5XLT - chains A and F of the 6 polymer chains in the assembly; structure by X-ray diffraction, 2.81 A resolution.

Chain A:
Name: Tubulin alpha-1B chain
From: Bos taurus
UniProtKB: P81947 (TBA1B_BOVIN); residues 1-450 here = UniProt positions 1-450
Amino-acid sequence (450 residues; each row starts with the number of its first residue):
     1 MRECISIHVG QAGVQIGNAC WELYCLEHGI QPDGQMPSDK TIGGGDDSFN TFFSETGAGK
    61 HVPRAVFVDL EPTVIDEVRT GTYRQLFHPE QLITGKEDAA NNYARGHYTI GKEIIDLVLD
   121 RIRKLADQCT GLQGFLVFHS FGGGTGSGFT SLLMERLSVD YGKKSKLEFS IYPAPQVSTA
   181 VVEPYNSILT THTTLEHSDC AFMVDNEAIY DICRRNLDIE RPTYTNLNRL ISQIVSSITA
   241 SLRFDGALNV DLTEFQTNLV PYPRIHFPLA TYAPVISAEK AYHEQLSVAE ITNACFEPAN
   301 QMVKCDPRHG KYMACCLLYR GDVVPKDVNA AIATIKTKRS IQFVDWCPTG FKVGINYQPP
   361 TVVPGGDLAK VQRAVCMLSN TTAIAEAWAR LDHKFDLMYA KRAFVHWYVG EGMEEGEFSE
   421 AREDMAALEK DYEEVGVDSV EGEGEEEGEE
Disordered / not traced: 438-450
Metal / ion sites: Ca2+: Asp39, Thr41, Gly44, Glu55
Residues lining bound ligands:
  - 89O ((5S,5aR,8aR,9R)-9-(3,5-dimethoxy-4-oxidanyl-phenyl)-5-oxidanyl-5a,6,8a,9-tetrahydro-5H-[2]benzofuro[6,5-f][1,3]benzodioxol-8-one): Asn101, Thr179, Ala180, Val181
  - GTP (guanosine-5'-triphosphate): Gly10, Gln11, Ala12, Gln15, Ile16, Asp69, Asp98, Ala99, Ala100, Asn101, Ser140, Gly142, Gly143, Gly144, Thr145, Gly146, Ile171, Pro173, Val177, Ser178, Thr179, Glu183, Asn206, Tyr224, Leu227, Asn228, Ile231

Chain F:
Name: Tubulin tyrosine ligase
From: Gallus gallus
UniProtKB: E1BQ43 (E1BQ43_CHICK); residues 1-378 here = UniProt positions 1-378
Amino-acid sequence (384 residues; row label = number of the first residue in the row):
     1 MYTFVVRDEN SSVYAEVSRL LLATGQWKRL RKDNPRFNLM LGERNRLPFG RLGHEPGLVQ
    61 LVNYYRGADK LCRKASLVKL IKTSPELSES CTWFPESYVI YPTNLKTPVA PAQNGIRHLI
   121 NNTRTDEREV FLAAYNRRRE GREGNVWIAK SSAGAKGEGI LISSEASELL DFIDEQGQVH
   181 VIQKYLEKPL LLEPGHRKFD IRSWVLVDHL YNIYLYREGV LRTSSEPYNS ANFQDKTCHL
   241 TNHCIQKEYS KNYGRYEEGN EMFFEEFNQY LMDALNTTLE NSILLQIKHI IRSCLMCIEP
   301 AISTKHLHYQ SFQLFGFDFM VDEELKVWLI EVNGAPACAQ KLYAELCQGI VDVAISSVFP
   361 LADTGQKTSQ PTSIFIKLHH HHHH
Disordered / not traced: 104-125, 150-160, 248-251, 363-371, 381-384
Differences from the reference sequence: expression tag (379-384)
Residues lining bound ligands: AMP-PCP (ACP; phosphomethylphosphonic acid adenylate ester): Lys74, Ile148, Gln183, Lys184, Tyr185, Leu186, Lys198, Asp200, Arg202, Arg222, His239, Leu240, Thr241, Asn242, Asp318, Ile330, Glu331, Asn333

Interface between chain A and chain F:
Pairs across the interface (24; chain A residue first):
  Gln176(A) - Pro56(F)
  Glu207(A) - His54(F)  salt bridge
  Glu297(A) - His306(F)
  Pro298(A) - Leu307(F)  hydrophobic
  Lys304(A) - His54(F)
  Cys305(A) - His308(F)
  Asp306(A) - Arg66(F)
  Asp306(A) - Leu307(F)
  Arg308(A) - Pro300(F)  hydrogen bond (side chain-backbone)
  Arg308(A) - Ala301(F)
  Arg308(A) - Ile302(F)
  Arg308(A) - Ser303(F)  hydrogen bond (side chain-backbone)
  Arg308(A) - Leu307(F)
  His309(A) - Arg66(F)  hydrogen bond (side chain-backbone)
  His309(A) - Gly67(F)
  His309(A) - Ala301(F)  hydrogen bond (side chain-backbone)
  Lys338(A) - Pro300(F)
  Ser340(A) - Ala301(F)
  Glu386(A) - Gly50(F)
  Glu386(A) - Arg66(F)  salt bridge
  Arg390(A) - Gly50(F)
  Arg390(A) - His54(F)
  His393(A) - Arg51(F)
  Glu433(A) - Arg46(F)  salt bridge
Also at the interface, not in a pair above, chain A (16 interface residues in all): Ala389
Also at the interface, not in a pair above, chain F (16 interface residues in all): Gly53, Glu299

Overview:
The chain A/chain F interface involves 16 residues from each chain, with 4 hydrogen bonds and 3 salt bridges.
Polar pairs include Glu207(A)-His54(F), Glu386(A)-Arg66(F) and Glu433(A)-Arg46(F). Ligands of chain A: GTP and
compound 89O. Bound to chain F: AMP-PCP.
Here chain A is Tubulin alpha-1B chain (Bos taurus) and chain F is Tubulin tyrosine ligase (Gallus gallus).
Entry 5XLT (The crystal structure of tubulin in complex with 4'-demethylepipodophyllotoxin) was determined by
X-ray diffraction.
